Entry 6AKT (electron microscopy, 2.80 A resolution); this record covers chains A and C of the 3 polymer chains in the assembly.

# Chain A
Name: VP1
Organism: Coxsackievirus A10
UniProtKB: W0G0K3 (W0G0K3_9ENTO); residues 1-298 here = UniProt positions 1-298
Sequence (298 residues; numbered 1 to 298; the number before each row is that of its first residue):
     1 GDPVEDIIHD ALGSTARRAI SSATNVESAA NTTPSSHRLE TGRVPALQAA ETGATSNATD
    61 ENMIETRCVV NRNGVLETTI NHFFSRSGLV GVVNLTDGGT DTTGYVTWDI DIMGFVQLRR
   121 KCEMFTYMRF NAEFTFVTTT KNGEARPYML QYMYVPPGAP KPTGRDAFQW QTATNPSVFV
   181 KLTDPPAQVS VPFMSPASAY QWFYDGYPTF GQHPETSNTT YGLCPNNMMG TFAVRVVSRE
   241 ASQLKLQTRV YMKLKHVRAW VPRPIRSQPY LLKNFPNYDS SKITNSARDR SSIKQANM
Disordered / not traced: 1-62, 212-223, 298
What the authors report for this chain:
  - conformationally variable residues (loop rearrangement, order/disorder transition, side-chain flip): Q212 to L223, M229 to A233

# Chain C
Name: VP3
Organism: Coxsackievirus A10
UniProtKB: A0A0C5AWF6 (A0A0C5AWF6_9ENTO); residues 1-240 here correspond to UniProt positions 325-564 (UniProt number = residue number + 324)
Sequence (240 residues; numbered 1 to 240; the number before each row is that of its first residue):
     1 GIPAELRPGT NQFLTTDDDT AAPILPGFTP TPTIHIPGEV HSLLELCRVE TILEVNNTTE
    61 ATGLTRLLIP VSSQNKADEL CAAFMVDPGR IGPWQSTLVG QICRYYTQWS GSLKVTFMFT
   121 GSFMATGKML VAYSPPGSAQ PANRETAMLG THVIWDFGLQ SSVSLVIPWI SNTHFRTAKT
   181 GGNYDYYTAG VVTLWYQTNY VVPPETPGEA YIIAMGADLY KFTLKICKDT DEVTQQAVLQ
Disordered / not traced: 175-182, 236-240

# Interface between chain A and chain C
Pairs across the interface (121):
  M63(A) - H174(C)
  E65(A) - T173(C)
  T66(A) - Y186(C)
  R67(A) - T173(C)  hydrogen bond (backbone-side chain)
  V69(A) - W169(C)  hydrogen bond (backbone-side chain)
  V69(A) - S171(C)
  V69(A) - T173(C)
  V70(A) - W169(C)
  N71(A) - S110(C)
  R72(A) - Y220(C)
  R72(A) - K221(C)
  R72(A) - T223(C)
  N73(A) - S110(C)  hydrogen bond
  N73(A) - T223(C)  hydrogen bond (backbone-side chain)
  N73(A) - L224(C)
  N73(A) - K225(C)
  G74(A) - L224(C)
  V75(A) - L44(C)  hydrophobic
  E77(A) - Y106(C)  hydrogen bond (backbone-side chain)
  E77(A) - K225(C)
  E77(A) - I226(C)  hydrogen bond (side chain-backbone)
  T78(A) - S42(C)  hydrogen bond
  T78(A) - L43(C)  hydrogen bond (backbone-backbone)
  T78(A) - L44(C)
  T78(A) - Y106(C)
  T79(A) - H41(C)
  I80(A) - V40(C)
  I80(A) - H41(C)
  I80(A) - S42(C)
  H82(A) - C227(C)
  F83(A) - L43(C)  hydrophobic
  F83(A) - Y106(C)
  S87(A) - F13(C)
  S87(A) - T15(C)  hydrogen bond (backbone-backbone)
  F115(A) - Q235(C)
  V116(A) - V233(C)
  V116(A) - Q235(C)  hydrogen bond (backbone-side chain)
  Q117(A) - D229(C)
  Q117(A) - T230(C)  hydrogen bond
  Q117(A) - V233(C)
  R120(A) - Q101(C)  hydrogen bond
  R120(A) - Y105(C)  hydrogen bond
  R120(A) - T230(C)  hydrogen bond
  R120(A) - E232(C)  salt bridge
  R120(A) - V233(C)
  K121(A) - Y105(C)
  M124(A) - L43(C)  hydrophobic
  Y127(A) - I36(C)  hydrophobic
  R129(A) - P30(C)
  R129(A) - T31(C)  hydrogen bond (side chain-backbone)
  R129(A) - T33(C)
  E133(A) - A21(C)
  T135(A) - F13(C)
  Y154(A) - I24(C)  hydrophobic
  P176(A) - I24(C)
  P185(A) - N11(C)
  P186(A) - F13(C)  hydrophobic
  Q188(A) - F13(C)
  V189(A) - A21(C)
  V189(A) - A22(C)
  V189(A) - I24(C)  hydrophobic
  S190(A) - A21(C)
  S190(A) - A22(C)  hydrogen bond (backbone-backbone)
  S190(A) - P23(C)
  S190(A) - I24(C)  hydrogen bond (backbone-backbone)
  P192(A) - F28(C)  hydrophobic
  F193(A) - F28(C)
  F193(A) - P30(C)
  M194(A) - L25(C)  hydrophobic
  M194(A) - F28(C)  hydrophobic
  S195(A) - T31(C)  hydrogen bond (backbone-side chain)
  P196(A) - T31(C)
  A197(A) - T31(C)
  S198(A) - P32(C)  hydrogen bond (side chain-backbone)
  S198(A) - I34(C)
  K253(A) - T16(C)
  K253(A) - D17(C)  hydrogen bond (side chain-backbone)
  K253(A) - D18(C)
  K255(A) - D18(C)  salt bridge
  R258(A) - T33(C)
  R258(A) - E39(C)  salt bridge
  A259(A) - E39(C)
  A259(A) - V40(C)  hydrogen bond (backbone-backbone)
  W260(A) - I36(C)  hydrogen bond (side chain-backbone)
  W260(A) - G38(C)
  W260(A) - E39(C)
  V261(A) - P37(C)
  V261(A) - G38(C)  hydrogen bond (backbone-backbone)
  P262(A) - V40(C)
  P262(A) - L46(C)  hydrophobic
  I265(A) - Q101(C)
  N285(A) - T62(C)
  N285(A) - R66(C)
  S286(A) - E54(C)  hydrogen bond
  S286(A) - Q95(C)
  S286(A) - S96(C)
  A287(A) - E54(C)  hydrogen bond (backbone-side chain)
  A287(A) - R66(C)  hydrogen bond (backbone-side chain)
  A287(A) - G92(C)
  A287(A) - Q95(C)
  R288(A) - N57(C)  hydrogen bond (backbone-side chain)
  R288(A) - R66(C)
  R288(A) - I91(C)
  R288(A) - Q95(C)
  D289(A) - N57(C)
  D289(A) - T58(C)  hydrogen bond (side chain-backbone)
  D289(A) - T59(C)
  D289(A) - R66(C)  salt bridge
  R290(A) - V55(C)  hydrogen bond (side chain-backbone)
  R290(A) - N57(C)  hydrogen bond
  R290(A) - A83(C)  hydrogen bond (side chain-backbone)
  I293(A) - V55(C)
  I293(A) - A82(C)
  I293(A) - A83(C)  hydrogen bond (backbone-backbone)
  K294(A) - L80(C)  hydrogen bond (side chain-backbone)
  K294(A) - C81(C)  hydrogen bond (side chain-backbone)
  K294(A) - Q140(C)  hydrogen bond (backbone-side chain)
  Q295(A) - Q140(C)
  A296(A) - M85(C)  hydrophobic
  A296(A) - Q140(C)  hydrogen bond (backbone-side chain)
  N297(A) - M85(C)
Other interface residues (no listed pair), chain A (70 interface residues in all): I64, C68, R86, G114, F125, V137, V191, Y251, S291
Other interface residues (no listed pair), chain C (76 interface residues in all): D19, T20, N56, P70, F84, P93, L98, Q108, W109, N183, V191

# Overview
Chain A and chain C form an interface of 70 and 76 residues respectively, with 36 hydrogen bonds and 4 salt
bridges. Polar pairs include R120(A)-E232(C), K255(A)-D18(C) and R258(A)-E39(C). From the paper:
conformational variability at Q212(A) and M229(A).
Here chain A is VP1 and chain C is VP3, both from Coxsackievirus A10. Entry 6AKT (Cryo-EM structure of CVA10
A-particle) was determined by electron microscopy (same publication as 6AKS and 6AKU).
